7AUE - chains R and A of the 6 polymer chains in the assembly; structure by electron microscopy, 2.97 A resolution.

# Chain R
Molecule: Melanocortin receptor 4
Source organism: Homo sapiens
UniProt: P32245 (MC4R_HUMAN); residue numbers follow UniProt; this construct covers 1-332
Amino-acid sequence (350 residues; numbered 1 to 350; the number before each row is that of its first residue):
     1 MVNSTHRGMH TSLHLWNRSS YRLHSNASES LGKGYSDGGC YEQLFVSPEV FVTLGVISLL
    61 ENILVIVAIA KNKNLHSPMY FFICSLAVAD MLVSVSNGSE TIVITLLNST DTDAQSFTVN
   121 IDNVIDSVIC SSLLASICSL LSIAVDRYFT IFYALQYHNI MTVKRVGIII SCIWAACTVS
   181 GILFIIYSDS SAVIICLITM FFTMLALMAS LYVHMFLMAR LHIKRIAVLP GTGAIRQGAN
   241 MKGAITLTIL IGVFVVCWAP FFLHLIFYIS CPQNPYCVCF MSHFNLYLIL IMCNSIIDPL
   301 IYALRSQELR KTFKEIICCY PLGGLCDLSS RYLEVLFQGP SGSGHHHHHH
Disordered / not traced: 1-39, 109-115, 232-239, 318-350
Construct notes: expression tag (333-350)
Disulfide bonds: C40-C279, C271-C277
Bound ions: Ca2+: E100, D122, D126 (shared with 1 residue of chain C)

# Chain A
Molecule: Guanine nucleotide-binding protein G(s) subunit alpha isoforms short
Source organism: Homo sapiens
UniProt: P63092 (GNAS2_HUMAN); aligned to UniProt positions 39-380 over residues 32-373 (the alignment contains insertions or deletions, so no single offset holds)
Amino-acid sequence (373 residues; numbered 1 to 373; the number before each row is that of its first residue):
     1 MGCTLSAEDK AAVERSKMID RNLREDGEKA AATHRLLLLG AGESGKSTIV KQMRILHVNG
    61 FNGDSEKATK VQDIKNNLKE AIETIVAAMS NLVPPVELAN PENQFRVDYI LSVMNVPDFD
   121 FPPEFYEHAK ALWEDEGVRA CYERSNEYQL IDCAQYFLDK IDVIKQADYV PSDQDLLRCR
   181 VLTSGIFETK FQVDKVNFHM FDVGGQRDER RKWIQCFNDV TAIIFVVASS SYNMVIREDN
   241 QTNRLQEALN LFKSIWNNRW LRTISVILFL NKQDLLAEKV LAGKSKIEDY FPEFARYTTP
   301 EDATPEPGED PRVTRAKYFI RDEFLRISTA SGDGRHYCYP HFTCAVDTEN IRRVFNDCRD
   361 IIQRMHLRQY ELL
Disordered / not traced: 1-2, 56-184, 205-206, 236-242
Construct notes: initiating methionine (1); expression tag (2-31); conflict S65 (Gly86 in P63092)

# Interface between chain R and chain A
Contacting residue pairs (36; chain R residue first):
  M79(R) with Q369(A)
  R147(R) with Y370(A)
  T150(R) with H366(A), hydrogen bond (backbone-side chain); Y370(A), hydrogen bond
  I151(R) with Q363(A), hydrogen bond (backbone-side chain); L367(A), hydrophobic
  A154(R) with I362(A), hydrophobic
  L155(R) with H34(A), hydrogen bond (backbone-side chain); F355(A), hydrophobic; I362(A), hydrophobic
  Q156(R) with V196(A)
  H158(R) with A31(A)
  N159(R) with A32(A)
  M215(R) with L367(A); L372(A)
  A219(R) with L367(A), hydrophobic; L372(A)
  H222(R) with Q363(A), hydrogen bond; R364(A), hydrogen bond; L373(A)
  I226(R) with Y337(A); R364(A)
  V228(R) with D302(A)
  L229(R) with L325(A), hydrophobic; T329(A)
  P230(R) with D322(A); L325(A); T329(A), hydrogen bond (backbone-side chain)
  G231(R) with T329(A)
  N240(R) with L372(A)
  K242(R) with E371(A)
  G243(R) with E371(A); L372(A)
  T246(R) with Y370(A); E371(A), hydrogen bond (side chain-backbone)
  L247(R) with L372(A), hydrophobic
Also at the interface, not in a pair above, chain R (25 interface residues in all): M218, R225, R305
Also at the interface, not in a pair above, chain A (24 interface residues in all): R321, C358, R359, D360

# In short
25 residues of chain R and 24 residues of chain A are in contact; the contacts include 8 hydrogen bonds. Among
the polar pairs are T150(R)-H366(A), T150(R)-Y370(A) and I151(R)-Q363(A). E100(R), D122(R) and D126(R)
coordinate Ca2+.
Here chain R is Melanocortin receptor 4 and chain A is Guanine nucleotide-binding protein G(s) subunit alpha
isoforms short, both from Homo sapiens. Entry 7AUE (Melanocortin receptor 4 (MC4R) Gs protein complex) was
determined by electron microscopy.
